PDB entry 6JPQ | electron microscopy, 4.44 A resolution (low resolution: residue-level contacts below are approximate; hydrogen-bond / salt-bridge calls are withheld) | chains C and D of the 6 polymer chains in the assembly

# Chain C (and D)
Protein: Uncharacterized AAA domain-containing protein C31G5.19
Source organism: Schizosaccharomyces pombe (strain 972 / ATCC 24843)
Notes: chain D of this document is another copy of the same molecule, construct and numbering; everything in this record applies to it too
UniProt: O14114 (YEJJ_SCHPO); residues 1-1190 here = UniProt positions 1-1190
Sequence (1198 residues; numbered -7 to 1190; the number before each row is that of its first residue; numbers below 1 keep their minus sign (Gly-7 is residue -7)):
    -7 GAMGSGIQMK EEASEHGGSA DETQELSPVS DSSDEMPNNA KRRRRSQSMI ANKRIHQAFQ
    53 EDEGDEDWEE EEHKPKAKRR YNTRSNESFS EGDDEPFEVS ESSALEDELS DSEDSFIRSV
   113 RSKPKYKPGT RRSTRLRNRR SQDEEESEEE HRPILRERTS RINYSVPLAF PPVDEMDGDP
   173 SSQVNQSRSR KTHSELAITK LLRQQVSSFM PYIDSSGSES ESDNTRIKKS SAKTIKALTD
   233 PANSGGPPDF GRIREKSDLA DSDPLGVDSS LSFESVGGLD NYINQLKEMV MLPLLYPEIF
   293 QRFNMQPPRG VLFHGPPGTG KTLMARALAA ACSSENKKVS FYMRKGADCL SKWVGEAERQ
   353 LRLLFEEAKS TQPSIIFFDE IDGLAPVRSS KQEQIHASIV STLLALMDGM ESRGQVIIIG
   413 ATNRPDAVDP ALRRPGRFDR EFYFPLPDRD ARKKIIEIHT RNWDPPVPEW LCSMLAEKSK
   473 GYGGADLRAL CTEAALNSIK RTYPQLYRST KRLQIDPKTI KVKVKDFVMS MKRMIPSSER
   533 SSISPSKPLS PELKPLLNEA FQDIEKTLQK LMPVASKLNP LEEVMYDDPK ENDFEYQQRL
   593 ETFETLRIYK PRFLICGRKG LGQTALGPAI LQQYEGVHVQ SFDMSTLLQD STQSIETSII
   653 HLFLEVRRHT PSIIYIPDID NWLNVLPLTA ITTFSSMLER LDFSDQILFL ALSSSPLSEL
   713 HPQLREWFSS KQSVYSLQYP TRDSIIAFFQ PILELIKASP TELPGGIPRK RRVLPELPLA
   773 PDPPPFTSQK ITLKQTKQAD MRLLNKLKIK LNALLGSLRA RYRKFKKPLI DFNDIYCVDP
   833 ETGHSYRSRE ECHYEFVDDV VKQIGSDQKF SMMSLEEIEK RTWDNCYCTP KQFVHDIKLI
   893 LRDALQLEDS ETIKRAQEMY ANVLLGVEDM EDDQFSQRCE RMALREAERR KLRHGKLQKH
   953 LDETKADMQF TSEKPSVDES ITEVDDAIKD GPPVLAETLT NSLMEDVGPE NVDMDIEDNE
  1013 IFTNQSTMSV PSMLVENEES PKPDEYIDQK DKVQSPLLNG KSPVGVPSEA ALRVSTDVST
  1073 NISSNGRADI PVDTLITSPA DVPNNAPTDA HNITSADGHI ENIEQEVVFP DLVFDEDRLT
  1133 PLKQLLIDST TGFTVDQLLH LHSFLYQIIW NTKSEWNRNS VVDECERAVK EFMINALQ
Disordered / not traced: -7 to 255, 774-1127, 1187-1190
Construct notes: expression tag (-7 to 0)
Swiss-Prot annotation at these positions:
  - binding site (ATP): Pro309 to Thr314
  - mutagenesis: Trp345 (W345A: Severely impairs histone deposition activity), Glu372 (E372Q: Severely decreases ATPase activity and impairs histone deposition activity), Glu385 (E385A: Severely impairs histone deposition activity), Glu900 (E900A: Severely impairs histone deposition activity)
What the authors report for this chain:
  - mutagenesis - W345A, E385A: unchanged binding to histone

# Interface between chain C and chain D
Residue-residue contacts (91):
  Lys279(C) - Tyr499(D)
  Lys279(C) - Arg500(D)
  Met283(C) - Leu498(D)
  Leu287(C) - Ser501(D)
  Tyr288(C) - Gln497(D)
  Tyr288(C) - Leu498(D)
  Tyr288(C) - Leu505(D)
  Ile291(C) - Ile491(D)
  Ile291(C) - Thr511(D)
  Phe292(C) - Pro256(D)
  Gln293(C) - Pro256(D)
  Arg294(C) - Asp456(D)
  Arg294(C) - Pro509(D)
  Arg294(C) - Ile512(D)
  Phe295(C) - Trp455(D)
  Phe295(C) - Thr511(D)
  Met297(C) - Pro256(D)
  Met297(C) - Ile491(D)
  Gln298(C) - Leu257(D)
  Gln298(C) - Gly258(D)
  Glu327(C) - Thr502(D)
  Asn328(C) - Ser501(D)
  Asn328(C) - Thr502(D)
  Lys344(C) - Lys344(D)
  Trp345(C) - Trp345(D)
  Val346(C) - Leu342(D)
  Val346(C) - Ser343(D)
  Arg380(C) - Glu372(D)
  Arg380(C) - Gly375(D)
  Ser382(C) - Asp374(D)
  Ser382(C) - Pro378(D)
  Lys383(C) - Val379(D)
  Gln384(C) - His388(D)
  Gln386(C) - Asp374(D)
  Gln386(C) - Gly375(D)
  Ser390(C) - Ala339(D)
  Ser393(C) - Lys337(D)
  Ser393(C) - Gly338(D)
  Thr394(C) - Ala339(D)
  Ser404(C) - Leu257(D)
  Gly406(C) - Leu257(D)
  Arg425(C) - Arg532(D)
  Arg425(C) - Ser533(D)
  Arg426(C) - Pro309(D)
  Arg426(C) - Gly310(D)
  Pro427(C) - Arg532(D)
  Val576(C) - Arg764(D)
  Met577(C) - Arg763(D)
  Met577(C) - Arg764(D)
  Tyr578(C) - Arg761(D)
  Tyr578(C) - Lys762(D)
  Tyr578(C) - Arg763(D)
  Asp579(C) - Arg761(D)
  Asp579(C) - Lys762(D)
  Asp579(C) - Arg763(D)
  Asp579(C) - Arg764(D)
  Asp580(C) - Arg761(D)
  Glu583(C) - Lys515(D)
  Glu583(C) - Lys517(D)
  Tyr588(C) - Pro756(D)
  Tyr588(C) - Arg761(D)
  Gln589(C) - Lys517(D)
  Arg591(C) - Glu754(D)
  Glu593(C) - Val520(D)
  Glu593(C) - Lys524(D)
  Phe595(C) - Leu755(D)
  Phe595(C) - Pro756(D)
  Phe595(C) - Trp1162(D)
  Glu596(C) - Trp1162(D)
  Leu598(C) - Ser1155(D)
  Leu598(C) - Tyr1158(D)
  Arg599(C) - Ser1155(D)
  Arg599(C) - Tyr1158(D)
  Arg599(C) - Gln1159(D)
  Arg599(C) - Trp1162(D)
  Arg599(C) - Asn1163(D)
  Ile600(C) - Ser1155(D)
  Tyr601(C) - Asp1148(D)
  Tyr601(C) - His1152(D)
  Thr649(C) - Leu640(D)
  Thr649(C) - Gln641(D)
  Ile652(C) - Ser637(D)
  Arg659(C) - Ile535(D)
  Arg660(C) - Ile535(D)
  Thr684(C) - Asn673(D)
  Ser687(C) - Asn673(D)
  Ser688(C) - Asn673(D)
  Arg692(C) - Pro669(D)
  Phe695(C) - Leu1151(D)
  Lys723(C) - Glu1183(D)
  Lys723(C) - Ile1186(D)
Other interface residues (no listed pair), chain C (75 interface residues in all): Glu280, Leu284, Glu290, Arg301, Lys329, Glu385, Ala389, Leu396, Met402, Arg405, Asp418, Lys562, Glu575, Pro581, Asn584, Phe586, Ser646, Leu656, Glu691, Gln724
Other interface residues (no listed pair), chain D (82 interface residues in all): Val259, Met335, Ser381, Glu385, Asn454, Trp462, Ala477, Thr484, Lys492, Arg493, Arg504, Ile507, Val516, Glu531, Glu544, Thr616, Ser643, Asp670, Val677, Ile759, Phe1156, Phe1184

# Summary
75 residues of chain C and 82 residues of chain D are in contact. Curated annotation (UniProt) lists 6
ATP-binding residues and 4 mutagenesis sites on chain C. From the paper: W345A and E385A of chain C leave
binding to histone unchanged.
Chain C and chain D are both Uncharacterized AAA domain-containing protein C31G5.19 (Schizosaccharomyces pombe
(strain 972 / ATCC 24843)); the structure, CryoEM structure of Abo1 hexamer - ADP complex, was determined by
electron microscopy together with 6JPU and 6JQ0 from the same study.
